7MSC - chains a and d of the 55 polymer chains in the assembly; structure by electron microscopy, 2.97 A resolution.

[Chain a]
Molecule: 16S rRNA
Organism: Mycobacterium tuberculosis H37Rv
Sequence (1537 nucleotides; each row starts with the number of its first residue):
     1 UUUUGUUUGGAGAGUUUGAUCCUGGCUCAGGACGAACGCUGGCGGCGUGC
    51 UUAACACAUGCAAGUCGAACGGAAAGGUCUCUUCGGAGAUACUCGAGUGG
   101 CGAACGGGUGAGUAACACGUGGGUGAUCUGCCCUGCACUUCGGGAUAAGC
   151 CUGGGAAACUGGGUCUAAUACCGGAUAGGACCACGGGAUGCAUGUCUUGU
   201 GGUGGAAAGCGCUUUAGCGGUGUGGGAUGAGCCCGCGGCCUAUCAGCUUG
   251 UUGGUGGGGUGACGGCCUACCAAGGCGACGACGGGUAGCCGGCCUGAGAG
   301 GGUGUCCGGCCACACUGGGACUGAGAUACGGCCCAGACUCCUACGGGAGG
   351 CAGCAGUGGGGAAUAUUGCACAAUGGGCGCAAGCCUGAUGCAGCGACGCC
   401 GCGUGGGGGAUGACGGCCUUCGGGUUGUAAACCUCUUUCACCAUCGACGA
   451 AGGUCCGGGUUCUCUCGGAUUGACGGUAGGUGGAGAAGAAGCACCGGCCA
   501 ACUACGUGCCAGCAGCCXCGGUAAUACGUAGGGUGCGAGCGUUGUCCGGA
   551 AUUACUGGGCGUAAAGAGCUCGUAGGUGGUUUGUCGCGUUGUUCGUGAAA
   601 UCUCACGGCUUAACUGUGAGCGUGCGGGCGAUACGGGCAGACUAGAGUAC
   651 UGCAGGGGAGACUGGAAUUCCUGGUGUAGCGGUGGAAUGCGCAGAUAUCA
   701 GGAGGAACACCGGUGGCGAAGGCGGGUCUCUGGGCAGUAACUGACGCUGA
   751 GGAGCGAAAGCGUGGGGAGCGAACAGGAUUAGAUACCCUGGUAGUCCACG
   801 CCGUAAACGGUGGGUACUAGGUGUGGGUUUCCUUCCUUGGGAUCCGUGCC
   851 GUAGCUAACGCAUUAAGUACCCCGCCUGGGGAGUACGGCCGCAAGGCUAA
   901 AACUCAAAGGAAUUGACGGGGGCCCGCACAAGCGGCGGAGCAUGUGGAUU
   951 AAUUCGAUGXAACGCGAAGAACCUUACCUGGGUUUGACAUGCACAGGACG
  1001 CGUCUAGAGAUAGGCGUUCCCUUGUGGCCUGUGUGCAGGUGGUGCAUGGC
  1051 UGUCGUCAGCUCGUGUCGUGAGAUGUUGGGUUAAGUCCCGCAACGAGCGC
  1101 AACCCUUGUCUCAUGUUGCCAGCACGUAAUGGUGGGGACUCGUGAGAGAC
  1151 UGCCGGGGUCAACUCGGAGGAAGGUGGGGAUGACGUCAAGUCAUCAUGCC
  1201 CCUUAUGUCCAGGGCUUCACACAUGCUACAAUGGCCGGUACAAAGGGCUG
  1251 CGAUGCCGCGAGGUUAAGCGAAUCCUUAAAAGCCGGUCUCAGUUCGGAUC
  1301 GGGGUCUGCAACUCGACCCCGUGAAGUCGGAGUCGCUAGUAAUCGCAGAU
  1351 CAGCAACGCUGCGGUGAAUACGUUCCCGGGCCUUGUACACACCGCCCGUC
  1401 ACGUCAUGAAAGUCGGUAACACCCGAAGCCAGUGGCCUAACCCUCGGGAG
  1451 GGAGCUGUCGAAGGUGGGAUCGGCGAUUGGGACGAAGUCGUAACAAGGUA
  1501 GCCGUACCGGAAGGUGCGGCUGGAUCACCUCCUUUCU
Not modelled in the structure: 1-7, 1527-1537
Modified residues: G7M (N7-methyl-guanosine-5'-monophosphate) at position 518, 2MG (2N-methylguanosine-5'-monophosphate) at position 959, 5MC (5-methylcytidine-5'-monophosphate) at position 960, 4OC (4n,o2'-methylcytidine-5'-monophosphate) at position 1395, UR3 (3-methyluridine-5'-monophoshate) at position 1491, MA6 (6N-dimethyladenosine-5'-monophoshate) at position 1511, MA6 (6N-dimethyladenosine-5'-monophoshate) at position 1512
Ion coordination: Mg2+ site 1: G14, U15, G25; Mg2+ site 2 near G24 (its only coordinating residue here); Mg2+ site 3: U51, G110; Mg2+ site 4 near A56 (its only coordinating residue here); Mg2+ site 5 near G95 (its only coordinating residue here); Mg2+ site 6 near G100 (its only coordinating residue here); Mg2+ site 7 near A104 (its only coordinating residue here); Mg2+ site 8 near C105 (its only coordinating residue here); Mg2+ site 9: A111, G112, G288; Mg2+ site 10 near A167 (its only coordinating residue here); Mg2+ site 11 near G205 (its only coordinating residue here); Mg2+ site 12 near A207 (its only coordinating residue here); 57 more Mg2+ sites not listed

[Chain d]
Protein: 30S ribosomal protein S4
Organism: Mycobacterium tuberculosis (strain ATCC 25618 / H37Rv)
UniProtKB: P9WH35 (RS4_MYCTU); residues 1-201 here = UniProt positions 1-201
Sequence (201 residues; each row starts with the number of its first residue):
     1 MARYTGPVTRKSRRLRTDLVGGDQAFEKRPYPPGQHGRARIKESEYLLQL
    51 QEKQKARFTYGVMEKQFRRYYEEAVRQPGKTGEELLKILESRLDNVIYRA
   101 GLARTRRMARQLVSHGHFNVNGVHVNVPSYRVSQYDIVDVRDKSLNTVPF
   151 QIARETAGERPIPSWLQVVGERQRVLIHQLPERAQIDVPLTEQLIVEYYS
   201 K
Not modelled in the structure: 1

[Chain a / chain d interface]
Residue-residue contacts (105; chain a residue first):
  A11(a) - Gln49(d)  hydrogen bond to the base
  A11(a) - Glu197(d)  hydrogen bond to the base
  A11(a) - Ser200(d)  base contact
  A11(a) - Lys201(d)  base contact
  C400(a) - Arg69(d)  salt bridge to the phosphate
  G401(a) - Gln66(d)  phosphate contact
  G401(a) - Ser129(d)  phosphate contact
  C402(a) - Gln66(d)  phosphate contact
  C402(a) - Pro128(d)  sugar contact
  C402(a) - Ser129(d)  hydrogen bond to the phosphate
  G403(a) - Ala2(d)  base contact
  G403(a) - Arg3(d)  phosphate contact
  G403(a) - Arg110(d)  salt bridge to the phosphate
  G403(a) - Ser114(d)  phosphate contact
  G403(a) - Pro128(d)  phosphate contact
  U404(a) - Ala2(d)  base contact
  U404(a) - Arg3(d)  salt bridge to the phosphate
  G405(a) - Arg3(d)  phosphate contact
  G405(a) - Gln111(d)  hydrogen bond to the sugar
  G406(a) - Arg3(d)  salt bridge to the phosphate
  G406(a) - Arg107(d)  salt bridge to the phosphate
  G406(a) - Met108(d)  sugar contact
  G406(a) - Gln111(d)  hydrogen bond to the sugar
  G407(a) - Arg104(d)  phosphate contact
  G407(a) - Thr105(d)  hydrogen bond to the phosphate
  G407(a) - Arg107(d)  phosphate contact
  G408(a) - Arg104(d)  phosphate contact
  G412(a) - Lys28(d)  base contact
  G412(a) - Arg29(d)  base contact
  C418(a) - Gln35(d)  sugar contact
  U425(a) - Arg29(d)  salt bridge to the phosphate
  U425(a) - Tyr31(d)  hydrogen bond to the phosphate
  U425(a) - Gly34(d)  sugar contact
  U425(a) - Gln35(d)  sugar contact
  U426(a) - Arg10(d)  phosphate contact
  U426(a) - Arg13(d)  salt bridge to the phosphate
  U426(a) - Arg29(d)  salt bridge to the phosphate
  U426(a) - Pro33(d)  phosphate contact
  U426(a) - Gly34(d)  hydrogen bond to the phosphate
  G427(a) - Pro7(d)  phosphate contact
  G427(a) - Arg10(d)  salt bridge to the phosphate
  G427(a) - Arg13(d)  sugar contact
  G427(a) - Arg29(d)  hydrogen bond to the phosphate
  U428(a) - Thr9(d)  sugar contact
  U428(a) - Arg13(d)  salt bridge to the phosphate
  U428(a) - Gln24(d)  base contact
  U428(a) - Ala25(d)  phosphate contact
  U428(a) - Arg29(d)  salt bridge to the phosphate
  A429(a) - Pro7(d)  phosphate contact
  A429(a) - Val8(d)  hydrogen bond to the phosphate
  A429(a) - Thr9(d)  hydrogen bond to the phosphate
  C435(a) - Val148(d)  phosphate contact
  C435(a) - Pro149(d)  sugar contact
  U436(a) - His115(d)  sugar contact
  U436(a) - His117(d)  phosphate contact
  U436(a) - Thr147(d)  phosphate contact
  U436(a) - Val148(d)  phosphate contact
  U436(a) - Pro149(d)  sugar contact
  U437(a) - His115(d)  sugar contact
  U437(a) - His117(d)  phosphate contact
  U438(a) - Ser114(d)  sugar contact
  U438(a) - His115(d)  sugar contact
  U438(a) - Asn126(d)  hydrogen bond to the sugar
  U481(a) - Arg141(d)  salt bridge to the phosphate
  U481(a) - Lys143(d)  salt bridge to the phosphate
  G482(a) - Lys143(d)  salt bridge to the phosphate
  A490(a) - Ala2(d)  base contact
  C498(a) - Lys42(d)  salt bridge to the phosphate
  C499(a) - Tyr46(d)  sugar contact
  A500(a) - Lys42(d)  salt bridge to the phosphate
  A500(a) - Ser44(d)  phosphate contact
  A500(a) - Tyr46(d)  sugar contact
  A500(a) - Leu47(d)  sugar contact
  A500(a) - Leu50(d)  sugar contact
  C502(a) - His36(d)  hydrogen bond to the phosphate
  U503(a) - His36(d)  salt bridge to the phosphate
  G532(a) - Gly34(d)  sugar contact
  G532(a) - Gln35(d)  hydrogen bond to the sugar
  G533(a) - Arg10(d)  salt bridge to the phosphate
  G533(a) - Arg14(d)  hydrogen bond to the phosphate
  G533(a) - Gly34(d)  sugar contact
  U534(a) - Arg10(d)  salt bridge to the phosphate
  U534(a) - Arg14(d)  salt bridge to the phosphate
  G535(a) - Lys11(d)  salt bridge to the phosphate
  G535(a) - Gln54(d)  phosphate contact
  C536(a) - Lys53(d)  salt bridge to the phosphate
  C536(a) - Gln54(d)  hydrogen bond to the phosphate
  C536(a) - Arg57(d)  salt bridge to the phosphate
  C536(a) - Glu64(d)  phosphate contact
  G537(a) - Tyr4(d)  base contact
  G537(a) - Arg57(d)  salt bridge to the phosphate
  G537(a) - Met63(d)  base contact
  G537(a) - Glu64(d)  hydrogen bond to the phosphate
  G537(a) - Lys65(d)  salt bridge to the phosphate
  A538(a) - Ala2(d)  hydrogen bond to the phosphate
  C540(a) - Lys65(d)  salt bridge to the phosphate
  U603(a) - Arg76(d)  phosphate contact
  C604(a) - Arg76(d)  salt bridge to the phosphate
  U610(a) - His124(d)  sugar contact
  U610(a) - Val125(d)  sugar contact
  U610(a) - Asn126(d)  hydrogen bond to the base
  U611(a) - Val127(d)  base contact
  U611(a) - Ser129(d)  sugar contact
  U611(a) - Tyr130(d)  sugar contact
  A613(a) - Arg69(d)  salt bridge to the phosphate
Also at the interface, not in a pair above, chain a (51 interface residues in all): A29, G30, G31, G424, C439, G480, A486, A501, G539
Also at the interface, not in a pair above, chain d (65 interface residues in all): Thr5, Gly6, Arg68, Arg92, Val123, Arg131, Tyr198

[In short]
51 residues of chain a and 65 residues of chain d are in contact; the contacts include 19 hydrogen bonds and
28 salt bridges. Among the polar pairs are A11(a)-Gln49(d), A11(a)-Glu197(d) and U610(a)-Asn126(d). G14(a),
U15(a) and G25(a) form the Mg2+ site 1.
Here chain a is 16S rRNA (Mycobacterium tuberculosis H37Rv) and chain d is 30S ribosomal protein S4
(Mycobacterium tuberculosis (strain ATCC 25618 / H37Rv)). Entry 7MSC (Mtb 70SIC in complex with MtbEttA at
Pre_R0 state) was determined by electron microscopy together with 7MSH, 7MSM, 7MSZ, 7MT2, 7MT3 and 7MT7 from
the same study.
